9EAR - chains J and W of the 11 polymer chains in the assembly; structure by electron microscopy, 3.10 A resolution.

== Chain J ==
Molecule: 158-nt DNA strand
Sequence (158 nucleotides; row label = number of the first residue in the row; numbers below 1 keep their minus sign (DG-76 is residue -76)):
   -76 GCCTATCGAT GTATATATCT GACACGTGCC TGGAGACTAG GGAGTAATCC CCTTGGCGGT
   -16 TAAAACGCGG GGGACAGCGC GTACGTGCGT TTAAGCGGTG CTAGAGCTGT CTACGACCAA
    44 TTGAGCGGCC TCGGCACCGG GATTCTGATG GCTGGAAT

== Chain W ==
Name: Chromodomain-helicase-DNA-binding protein 1
From: Homo sapiens
Notes: EC 3.6.4.12
UniProtKB: O14646 (CHD1_HUMAN); numbering as in UniProt (aligned over 2-1327)
Amino-acid sequence (1329 residues; each row starts with the number of its first residue; numbers below 1 keep their minus sign (Ser-1 is residue -1)):
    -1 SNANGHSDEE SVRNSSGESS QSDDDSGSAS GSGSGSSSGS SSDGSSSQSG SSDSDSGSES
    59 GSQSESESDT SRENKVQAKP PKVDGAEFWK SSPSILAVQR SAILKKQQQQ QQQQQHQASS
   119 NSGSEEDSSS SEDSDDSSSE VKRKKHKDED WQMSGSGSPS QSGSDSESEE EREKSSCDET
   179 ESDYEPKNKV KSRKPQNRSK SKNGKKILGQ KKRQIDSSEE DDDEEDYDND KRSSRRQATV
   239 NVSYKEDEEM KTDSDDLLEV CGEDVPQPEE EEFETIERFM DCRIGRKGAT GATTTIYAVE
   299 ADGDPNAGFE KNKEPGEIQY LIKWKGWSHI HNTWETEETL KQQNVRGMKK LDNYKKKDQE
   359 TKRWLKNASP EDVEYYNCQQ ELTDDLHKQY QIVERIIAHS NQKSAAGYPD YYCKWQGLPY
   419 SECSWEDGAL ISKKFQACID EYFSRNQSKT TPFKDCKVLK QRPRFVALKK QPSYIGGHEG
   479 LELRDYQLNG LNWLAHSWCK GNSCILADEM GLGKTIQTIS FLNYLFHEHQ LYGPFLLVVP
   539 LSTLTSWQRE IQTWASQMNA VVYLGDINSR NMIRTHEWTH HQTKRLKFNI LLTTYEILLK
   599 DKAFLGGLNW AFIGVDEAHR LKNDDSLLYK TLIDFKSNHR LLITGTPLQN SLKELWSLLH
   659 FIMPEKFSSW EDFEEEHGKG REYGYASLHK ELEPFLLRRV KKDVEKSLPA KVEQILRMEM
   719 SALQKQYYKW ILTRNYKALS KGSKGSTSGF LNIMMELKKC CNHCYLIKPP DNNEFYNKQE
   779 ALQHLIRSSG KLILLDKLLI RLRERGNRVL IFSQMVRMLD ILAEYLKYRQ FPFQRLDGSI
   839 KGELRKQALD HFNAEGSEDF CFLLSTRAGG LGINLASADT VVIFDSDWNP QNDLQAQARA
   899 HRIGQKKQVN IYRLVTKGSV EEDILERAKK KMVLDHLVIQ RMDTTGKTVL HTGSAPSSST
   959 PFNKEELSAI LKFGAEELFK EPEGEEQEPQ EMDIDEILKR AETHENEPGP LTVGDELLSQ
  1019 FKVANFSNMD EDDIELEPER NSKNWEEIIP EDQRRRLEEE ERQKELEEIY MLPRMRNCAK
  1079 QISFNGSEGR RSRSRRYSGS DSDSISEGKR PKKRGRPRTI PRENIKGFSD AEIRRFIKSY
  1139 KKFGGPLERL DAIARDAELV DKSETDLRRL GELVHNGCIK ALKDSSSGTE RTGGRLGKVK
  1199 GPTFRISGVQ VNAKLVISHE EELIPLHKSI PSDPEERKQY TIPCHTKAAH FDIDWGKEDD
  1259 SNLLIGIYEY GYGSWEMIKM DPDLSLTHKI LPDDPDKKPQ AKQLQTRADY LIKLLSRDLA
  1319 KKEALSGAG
Not modelled in the structure: -1 to 229, 231-269, 279-283, 308-314, 944-1327
Sequence notes: expression tag (-1 to 1)
Residues lining bound ligands: ADP (adenosine-5'-diphosphate): Glu480, Leu481, Arg482, Gln485, Gly511, Lys512, Thr513, Ile514, Ser544, Glu548, Trp552, Gly870, Asn872, Arg900, Ile901
What the authors report for this chain:
  - mutagenesis - W1043A (10-fold), R1072A/R1074A: decreased catalytic activity
  - mutagenesis - R1072A/R1074A (1.8-fold): decreased binding to nucleotide-free (apo) conditions
  - mutagenesis - R732P/N750P: abolished catalytic activity
  - mutagenesis - R1072A/R1074A: decreased binding to presence of ADP BeF3

== Interface between chain J and chain W ==
Pairs across the interface - 15 pairs, chain J then chain W:
  DG12(J) - Lys323(W)  salt bridge to the phosphate
  DT13(J) - Arg276(W)  salt bridge to the phosphate
  DT14(J) - Arg276(W)  salt bridge to the phosphate
  DG21(J) - Ser624(W)  phosphate contact
  DG21(J) - Leu625(W)  hydrogen bond to the phosphate
  DG21(J) - Leu626(W)  hydrogen bond to the phosphate
  DG21(J) - Arg865(W)  base contact
  DT22(J) - Arg618(W)  phosphate contact
  DT22(J) - Lys620(W)  phosphate contact
  DT22(J) - Asn621(W)  hydrogen bond to the phosphate
  DG23(J) - Lys620(W)  salt bridge to the phosphate
  DG23(J) - Trp886(W)  phosphate contact
  DG23(J) - Asn887(W)  hydrogen bond to the phosphate
  DC24(J) - Trp886(W)  sugar contact
  DT25(J) - Arg925(W)  salt bridge to the phosphate
Interface residues without a listed pair, chain J (9 interface residues in all): DG20
Interface residues without a listed pair, chain W (18 interface residues in all): Leu597, His617, Asn648, Asn750, Met752, Lys929

== Summary ==
The interface between chain J and chain W involves 9 residues on one side and 18 on the other, with 4 hydrogen
bonds and 5 salt bridges. Polar pairs include DG21(J)-Leu625(W), DG21(J)-Leu626(W) and DT22(J)-Asn621(W). From
the paper: W1043A and R1072A/R1074A of chain W reduce catalytic activity; R1072A/R1074A of chain W reduce
binding to nucleotide-free (apo) conditions.
Chain J is a 158-nt DNA strand and chain W is Chromodomain-helicase-DNA-binding protein 1 (Homo sapiens); the
structure, CHD1-nucleosome complex (closed state), was determined by electron microscopy (same publication as
9NH8).
